Entry 9DP3 (X-ray diffraction, 2.10 A resolution); this record covers chains A and D of the 4 polymer chains in the assembly.

[Chain A]
Protein: DNA repair nuclease/redox regulator APEX1, mitochondrial
Organism: Homo sapiens
UniProtKB: P27695 (APEX1_HUMAN); numbering as in UniProt (aligned over 43-318)
Sequence (276 residues; each row starts with the number of its first residue):
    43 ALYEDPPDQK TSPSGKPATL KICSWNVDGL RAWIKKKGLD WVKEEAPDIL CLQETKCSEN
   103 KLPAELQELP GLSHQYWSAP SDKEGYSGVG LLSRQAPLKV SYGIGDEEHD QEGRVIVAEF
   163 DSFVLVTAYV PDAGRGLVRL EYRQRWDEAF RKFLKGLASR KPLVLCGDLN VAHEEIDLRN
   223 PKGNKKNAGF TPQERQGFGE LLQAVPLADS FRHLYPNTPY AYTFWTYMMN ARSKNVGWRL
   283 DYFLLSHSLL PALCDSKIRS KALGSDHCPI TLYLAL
Sequence notes: engineered mutation Ala138 (Cys in P27695), Asp174 (Asn in P27695)
What the authors report for this chain:
  - mutagenesis - N174D (330,000-fold): decreased catalytic activity with the 11-nt DNA strand (chain D)
  - mutagenesis - N174D (10-fold): decreased binding to the 11-nt DNA strand (chain D)
  - conformationally variable residues (side-chain flip): Asn212

[Chain D]
Molecule: 11-nt DNA strand
Sequence (11 nucleotides; each row starts with the number of its first residue):
     1 XCGACGGATC C
Modified residues: 3DR (1',2'-dideoxyribofuranose-5'-phosphate) at position 1

[How chain A and chain D interact]
Residue-residue contacts - 22 pairs, chain A then chain D:
  Glu96(A) - 3DR_1(D)  phosphate contact
  Tyr171(A) - 3DR_1(D)  hydrogen bond to the phosphate
  Asp174(A) - 3DR_1(D)  phosphate contact
  Arg177(A) - DC2(D)  salt bridge to the phosphate
  Asp210(A) - 3DR_1(D)  phosphate contact
  Asn212(A) - 3DR_1(D)  hydrogen bond to the phosphate
  Asn222(A) - DG3(D)  phosphate contact
  Asn226(A) - DC2(D)  sugar contact
  Asn226(A) - DG3(D)  hydrogen bond to the phosphate
  Asn229(A) - DC2(D)  sugar contact
  Ala230(A) - 3DR_1(D)  sugar contact
  Phe266(A) - 3DR_1(D)  sugar contact
  Phe266(A) - DC2(D)  phosphate contact
  Thr268(A) - DG3(D)  sugar contact
  Met271(A) - DA4(D)  sugar contact
  Lys276(A) - DA4(D)  salt bridge to the phosphate
  Val278(A) - DG3(D)  phosphate contact
  Trp280(A) - 3DR_1(D)  sugar contact
  Trp280(A) - DC2(D)  sugar contact
  Trp280(A) - DG3(D)  hydrogen bond to the phosphate
  Leu282(A) - 3DR_1(D)  phosphate contact
  His309(A) - 3DR_1(D)  salt bridge to the phosphate
Also at the interface, not in a pair above, chain A (22 interface residues in all): Asn68, Gly231, Met270, Ala273

[Overview]
22 residues of chain A and 4 residues of chain D are in contact; the contacts include 4 hydrogen bonds and 3
salt bridges. Among the polar pairs are Tyr171(A)-3DR_1(D), Asn212(A)-3DR_1(D) and Asn226(A)-DG3(D). From the
paper: N174D of chain A reduces catalytic activity with the 11-nt DNA strand (chain D); conformational
variability at Asn212(A).
Chain A is DNA repair nuclease/redox regulator APEX1, mitochondrial (Homo sapiens) and chain D is an 11-nt DNA
strand; the structure, APE1 N174D Product Complex with Abasic DNA, was determined by X-ray diffraction,
deposited together with 9DP1, 9DP2 and 9DP4.
